5FH0 - chain A; structure by X-ray diffraction, 1.60 A resolution.

[Chain A]
Molecule: Phosphoenolpyruvate carboxykinase, cytosolic [GTP]
Source organism: Rattus norvegicus
Notes: EC 4.1.1.32
UniProt: P07379 (PCKGC_RAT); residue numbers follow UniProt; this construct covers 1-622
Chain sequence (622 residues; numbered 1 to 622; the number before each row is that of its first residue):
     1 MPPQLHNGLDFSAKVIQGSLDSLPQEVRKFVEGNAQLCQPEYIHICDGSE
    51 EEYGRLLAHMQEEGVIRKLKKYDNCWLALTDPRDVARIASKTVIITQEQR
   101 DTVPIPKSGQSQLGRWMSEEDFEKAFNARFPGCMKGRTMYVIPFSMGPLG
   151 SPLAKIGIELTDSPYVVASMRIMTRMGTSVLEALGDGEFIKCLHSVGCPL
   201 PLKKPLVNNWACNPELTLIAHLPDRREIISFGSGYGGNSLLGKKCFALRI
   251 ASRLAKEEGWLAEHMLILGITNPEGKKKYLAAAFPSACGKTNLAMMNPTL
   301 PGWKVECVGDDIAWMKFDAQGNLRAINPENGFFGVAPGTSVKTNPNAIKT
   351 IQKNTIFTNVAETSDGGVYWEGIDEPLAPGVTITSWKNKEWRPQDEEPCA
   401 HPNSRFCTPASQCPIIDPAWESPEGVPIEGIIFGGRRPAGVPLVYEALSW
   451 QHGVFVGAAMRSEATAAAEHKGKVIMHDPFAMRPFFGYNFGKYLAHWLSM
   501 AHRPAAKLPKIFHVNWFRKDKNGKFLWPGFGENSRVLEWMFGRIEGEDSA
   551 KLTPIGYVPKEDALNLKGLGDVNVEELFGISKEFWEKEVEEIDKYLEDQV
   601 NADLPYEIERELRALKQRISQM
Unresolved in the structure: 1-2, 466
Sequence notes: engineered mutation A89 (Glu in P07379)
Bound ions: Mn2+ site 1: E63, H502, E607; Na+: L79, N208; Mn2+ site 2: K244, H264, D311 (together with GTP); Mn2+ site 3: T291 (together with GTP)
Ligand contacts: GTP (guanosine-5'-triphosphate): K244, H264, F284, P285, S286, A287, C288, G289, K290, T291, N292, D311, F333, V335, R405, R436, W516, F517, F525, G529, F530, N533
Swiss-Prot annotation at these positions:
  - region: G457 to G487 (Omega-loop)
  - active site: C288
  - binding site (substrate): R87, Y235 to G237, S286, N403 to R405
  - binding site (Mn(2+)): K244, H264, D311
  - binding site (GTP): A287 to N292, R405, R436, F530 to N533
  - modified residue: S19 (Phosphoserine), K70 (N6-acetyllysine), K71 (N6-acetyllysine), S90 (Phosphoserine), K91 (N6-acetyllysine), S118 (Phosphoserine), T178 (Phosphothreonine), S286 (Phosphoserine), K473 (N6-acetyllysine), K521 (N6-acetyllysine), K524 (N6-acetyllysine), K594 (N6-acetyllysine)

[Overview]
Bound to chain A: GTP. E63, H502 and E607 coordinate Mn2+ site 1. L79 and N208 form the Na+ site. UniProt
lists active-site residue C288, 8 substrate-binding residues, 3 Mn2+-binding residues and 12 GTP-binding
residues.
Chain A is Phosphoenolpyruvate carboxykinase, cytosolic [GTP] (Rattus norvegicus); the structure, The
structure of rat cytosolic PEPCK variant E89A complex with GTP, was determined by X-ray diffraction, deposited
together with 5FH1, 5FH2, 5FH3, 5FH4 and 5FH5.
